Entry 5DZC (X-ray diffraction, 2.30 A resolution); this record covers chain A.

# Chain A
Molecule: cGMP-dependent protein kinase, putative
Source organism: Plasmodium vivax (strain Salvador I)
UniProt: A5K0N4 (A5K0N4_PLAVS); the author numbering skips numbers that UniProt does not, so the offset changes along the chain: 1-819 = UniProt 1-819; 821-847 = UniProt 820-846
Amino-acid sequence (847 residues; row label = number of the first residue in the row; note: 1 number in that range is skipped by the numbering (no residue carries it; nothing is unmodelled there); numbering starts at 0):
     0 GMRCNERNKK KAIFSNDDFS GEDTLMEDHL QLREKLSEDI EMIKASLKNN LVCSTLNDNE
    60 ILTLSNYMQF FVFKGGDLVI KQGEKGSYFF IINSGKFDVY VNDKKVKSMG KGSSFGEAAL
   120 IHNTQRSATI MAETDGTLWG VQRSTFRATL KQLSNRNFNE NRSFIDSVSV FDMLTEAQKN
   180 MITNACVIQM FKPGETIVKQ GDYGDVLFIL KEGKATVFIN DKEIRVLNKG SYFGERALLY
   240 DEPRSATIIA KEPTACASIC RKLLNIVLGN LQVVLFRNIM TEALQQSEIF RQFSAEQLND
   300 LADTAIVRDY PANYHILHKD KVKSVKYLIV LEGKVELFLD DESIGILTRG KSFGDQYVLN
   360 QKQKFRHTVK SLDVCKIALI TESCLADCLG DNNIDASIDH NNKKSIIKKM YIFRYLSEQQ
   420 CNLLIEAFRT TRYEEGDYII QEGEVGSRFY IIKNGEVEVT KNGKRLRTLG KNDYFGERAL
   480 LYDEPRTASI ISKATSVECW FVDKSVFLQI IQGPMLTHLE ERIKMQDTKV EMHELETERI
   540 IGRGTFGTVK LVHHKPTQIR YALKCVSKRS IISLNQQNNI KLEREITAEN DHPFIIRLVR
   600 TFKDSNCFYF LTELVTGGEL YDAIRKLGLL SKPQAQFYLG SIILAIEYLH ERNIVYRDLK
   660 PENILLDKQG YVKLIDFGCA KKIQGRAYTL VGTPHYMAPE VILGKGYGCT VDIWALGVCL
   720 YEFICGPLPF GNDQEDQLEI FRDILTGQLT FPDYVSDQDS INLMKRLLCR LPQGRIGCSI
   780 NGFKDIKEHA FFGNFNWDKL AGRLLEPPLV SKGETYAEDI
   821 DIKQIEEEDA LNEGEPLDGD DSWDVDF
Disordered / not traced: 6-7, 16-18, 319-321, 821-840, 845-847
Construct notes: expression tag (0)
Bound ions: Na+: Asn-662 (together with AMP-PNP)
Residues lining bound ligands: AMP-PNP (ANP; phosphoaminophosphonic acid-adenylate ester): Ile-540, Gly-541, Arg-542, Gly-543, Phe-545, Val-548, Ala-561, Lys-563, Ile-595, Thr-611, Glu-612, Leu-613, Val-614, Glu-618, Glu-661, Asn-662, Leu-664, Ile-674, Asp-675, Ala-816
Curated features (UniProtKB/Swiss-Prot):
  - region: Met-1 to Asp-22 (Autoinhibitory segment)
  - active site: Asp-657 (Proton acceptor)
  - binding site (3',5'-cyclic GMP): Lys-106, Gly-115, Glu-116, Ala-118, Arg-125, Ser-126, Arg-466, Gly-475, Glu-476, Ala-478, Arg-485, Thr-486
  - binding site (ATP): Ile-540 to Val-548, Lys-563
  - site (Part of a catalytic triad required for cGMP binding and cGMP-dependent kinase activity): Arg-477, Gln-525, Asp-526

# In short
Chain A binds AMP-PNP. UniProt lists active-site residue Asp-657, 12 residues binding 3',5'-cyclic GMP and 10
ATP-binding residues.
Chain A is cGMP-dependent protein kinase, putative (Plasmodium vivax (strain Salvador I)); the structure,
Crystal structure of the cGMP-dependent protein kinase PKG from Plasmodium Vivax - AMPPNP bound, was
determined by X-ray diffraction (same publication as 5DYK, 5DYL and 5E16).
